6LWD - chains A and B of the 3 polymer chains in the assembly; structure by X-ray diffraction, 2.41 A resolution.

Chain A:
Molecule: Endonuclease 8-like 1
From: Homo sapiens
Notes: EC 3.2.2.-, 4.2.99.18
Reference sequence: Q96FI4 (NEIL1_HUMAN); residue numbers follow UniProt; this construct covers 1-295
Amino-acid sequence (295 residues; each row starts with the number of its first residue):
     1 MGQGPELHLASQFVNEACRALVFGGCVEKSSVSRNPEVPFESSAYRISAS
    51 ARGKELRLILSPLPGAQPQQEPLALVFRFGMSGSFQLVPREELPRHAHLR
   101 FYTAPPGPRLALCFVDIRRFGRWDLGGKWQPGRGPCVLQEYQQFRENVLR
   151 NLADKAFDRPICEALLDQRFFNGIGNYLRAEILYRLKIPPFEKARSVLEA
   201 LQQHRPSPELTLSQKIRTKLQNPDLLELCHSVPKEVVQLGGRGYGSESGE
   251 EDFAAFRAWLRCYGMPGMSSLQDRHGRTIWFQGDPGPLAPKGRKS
Unresolved in the structure: 1, 203-221, 291-295
Differences from the reference sequence: engineered mutation Gly2 (Pro in Q96FI4), Gln3 (Glu in Q96FI4); variant Arg242 (Lys in Q96FI4)
UniProt features mapped onto this chain:
  - active site: Lys54 (Proton donor)
  - binding site (DNA): Asn176
  - natural variant: Ala44 (A44D: Found in a patient with childhood-onset nephrotic syndrome, focal segmental glomerulosclerosis and end-stage renal disease; uncertain significance), Ala156 (A156T: Found in a patient with childhood-onset steroid-resistant nephrotic syndrome; uncertain significance), Glu181 (E181K: Found in a patient with nephrotic syndrome also carrying mutation P-159 in MYO1E), Arg242 (K242R: In RNA edited version; this construct carries the variant)
  - mutagenesis: Lys54 (K54L: Loss of glycosylase activity), Arg277 (R277A: Strongly reduced glycosylase activity. Has little effect on AP lyase activity)
From the paper describing this entry:
  - binding site for the 13-nt DNA strand (chain B): Arg242
  - mutagenesis - R242A, R242H: decreased catalytic activity
  - mutagenesis - R242A/Y244R, R242H/Y244R: increased catalytic activity on DHU
  - mutagenesis - R242A/Y244R, R242H/Y244R: increased catalytic activity on Tg

Chain B:
Molecule: 13-nt DNA strand
Sequence (13 nucleotides; numbered 1 to 13; the number before each row is that of its first residue):
     1 CGTCCAXGTCTAC
Modified positions: EWC ([(2R,3S,5R)-5-[(5S)-7-azanyl-2,4,9-tris(oxidanylidene)-1,3,6,8-tetrazaspiro[4.4]non-7-en-1-yl]-3-oxidanyl-oxolan-2-yl]methyl dihydrogen phosphate) at position 7

Interface between chain A and chain B:
Contacting residue pairs - 25 pairs, chain A then chain B:
  Gly2(A) - EWC_7(B)  base contact
  Gln3(A) - EWC_7(B)  hydrogen bond to the phosphate
  Gln3(A) - DG8(B)  phosphate contact
  Glu6(A) - EWC_7(B)  base contact
  Lys54(A) - DG8(B)  salt bridge to the phosphate
  Lys54(A) - DT9(B)  salt bridge to the phosphate
  Arg78(A) - DC10(B)  salt bridge to the phosphate
  Gly80(A) - DG8(B)  sugar contact
  Met81(A) - EWC_7(B)  base contact
  Met81(A) - DG8(B)  base contact
  Arg118(A) - DA6(B)  base contact
  Phe120(A) - DG8(B)  base contact
  Arg122(A) - DC10(B)  sugar contact
  Gln130(A) - DC10(B)  phosphate contact
  Arg133(A) - DT9(B)  salt bridge to the phosphate
  Gln168(A) - DT9(B)  hydrogen bond to the phosphate
  Gly175(A) - DG8(B)  phosphate contact
  Asn176(A) - EWC_7(B)  hydrogen bond to the phosphate
  Asn176(A) - DG8(B)  hydrogen bond to the phosphate
  Arg242(A) - EWC_7(B)  base contact
  Tyr263(A) - DA6(B)  hydrogen bond to the phosphate
  Tyr263(A) - EWC_7(B)  hydrogen bond to the phosphate
  Arg277(A) - EWC_7(B)  salt bridge to the phosphate
  Arg277(A) - DG8(B)  salt bridge to the phosphate
  Thr278(A) - DA6(B)  hydrogen bond to the phosphate
Also at the interface, not in a pair above, chain A (21 interface residues in all): Leu166, Tyr177

In short:
21 residues of chain A face 5 of chain B across their interface; the contacts include 7 hydrogen bonds and 6
salt bridges. Polar contacts include Gln3(A)-EWC_7(B), Gln168(A)-DT9(B) and Asn176(A)-EWC_7(B). The paper
reports a binding site for the 13-nt DNA strand (chain B) at Arg242(A); R242A and R242H of chain A reduce
catalytic activity; 4 substitutions were tested in all.
Chain A is Endonuclease 8-like 1 (Homo sapiens) and chain B is a 13-nt DNA strand; the structure, Crystal
structure of human NEIL1(P2G, E3Q, R242) bound to duplex DNA containing spiroiminodihydantoin (Sp), was
determined by X-ray diffraction (same publication as 6LWA, 6LWB, 6LWC, 6LWF, 6LWG, 6LWH and 10 further
entries).
